PDB entry 5EMC | X-ray diffraction, 2.30 A resolution | chains C and A of the 4 polymer chains in the assembly

Chain C:
Molecule: 18-nt DNA strand
Sequence (18 nucleotides; numbered 1 to 18; the number before each row is that of its first residue):
     1 CCAGAACATCATGTTCTG
Modified positions: 5CM (5-methyl-2'-deoxy-cytidine-5'-monophosphate) at position 7; 5CM (5-methyl-2'-deoxy-cytidine-5'-monophosphate) at position 16

Chain A:
Name: Glucocorticoid receptor
Organism: Homo sapiens
UniProt: P04150 (GCR_HUMAN); residues 430-519 here correspond to UniProt positions 411-500 (UniProt number = residue number - 19)
Amino-acid sequence (94 residues; each row starts with the number of its first residue):
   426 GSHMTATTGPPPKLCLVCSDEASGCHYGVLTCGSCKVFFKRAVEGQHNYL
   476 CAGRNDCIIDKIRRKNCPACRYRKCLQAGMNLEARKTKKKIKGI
Disordered / not traced: 426-437, 508-519
Sequence notes: expression tag (426-429)
Ion coordination: Zn2+ site 1: Cys440, Cys443, Cys457, Cys460; Zn2+ site 2: Cys476, Cys482, Cys492, Cys495

How chain C and chain A interact:
Residue-residue contacts - 10 pairs, chain C then chain A:
  DC2(C) - Ser448(A)  phosphate contact
  DC2(C) - Gly449(A)  phosphate contact
  DC2(C) - Cys450(A)  hydrogen bond to the phosphate
  DA3(C) - Cys450(A)  phosphate contact
  DA3(C) - His451(A)  salt bridge to the phosphate
  DA3(C) - Tyr452(A)  hydrogen bond to the phosphate
  DA3(C) - Lys461(A)  phosphate contact
  DG4(C) - Tyr452(A)  hydrogen bond to the phosphate
  DG4(C) - Lys461(A)  hydrogen bond to the base
  DA6(C) - Arg466(A)  base contact
Interface residues without a listed pair, chain C (5 interface residues in all): DA5
Interface residues without a listed pair, chain A (8 interface residues in all): Val462

Overview:
5 residues of chain C face 8 of chain A across their interface; the contacts include 4 hydrogen bonds and 1
salt bridge. Polar pairs include DG4(C)-Lys461(A), DC2(C)-Cys450(A) and DA3(C)-Tyr452(A). The Zn2+ site 1 is
built by Cys440(A), Cys443(A), Cys457(A) and Cys460(A).
Chain C is an 18-nt DNA strand and chain A is Glucocorticoid receptor (Homo sapiens); the structure,
Transcription factor GRDBD and smGRE complex, was determined by X-ray diffraction.
